6LP9 - chains C and D of the 4 polymer chains in the assembly; structure by X-ray diffraction, 1.80 A resolution.

[Chain C (and D)]
Molecule: nsp1 protein
Source organism: Feline infectious peritonitis virus
Notes: chain D of this document is another copy of the same molecule, construct and numbering; everything in this record applies to it too
UniProt: V9PIT5 (V9PIT5_9ALPC); residue numbers follow UniProt; this construct covers 1-110
Amino-acid sequence (117 residues; each row starts with the number of its first residue; numbers below 1 keep their minus sign (Met-6 is residue -6)):
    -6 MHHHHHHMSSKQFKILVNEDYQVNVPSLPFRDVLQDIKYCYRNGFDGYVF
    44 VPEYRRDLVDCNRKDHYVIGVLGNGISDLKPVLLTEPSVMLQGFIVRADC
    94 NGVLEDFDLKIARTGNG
Disordered / not traced: -6 to 1, 106-110
Construct notes: expression tag (-6 to 0); conflict Val26 (Ala in V9PIT5), Asp29 (Glu in V9PIT5), Asp92 (Asn in V9PIT5), Ile104 (Phe in V9PIT5)

[Chain C / chain D interface]
Pairs across the interface (28; chain C residue first):
  Ser3(C) with Gln5(D), hydrogen bond
  Gln5(C) with Ser3(D); Ile69(D); Asp101(D), hydrogen bond
  Phe43(C) with Asn67(D)
  Pro45(C) with Asn67(D)
  Tyr47(C) with Asn67(D), hydrogen bond; Val82(D); Met83(D), hydrogen bond
  Asn67(C) with Phe43(D); Pro45(D); Tyr47(D), hydrogen bond; Glu98(D)
  Gly68(C) with Asp99(D); Phe100(D)
  Ile69(C) with Gln5(D); Asp99(D), hydrogen bond (backbone-backbone); Phe100(D); Asp101(D)
  Val82(C) with Tyr47(D)
  Met83(C) with Tyr47(D)
  Gln85(C) with Gln85(D), hydrogen bond
  Glu98(C) with Asn67(D)
  Asp99(C) with Gly68(D); Ile69(D), hydrogen bond (backbone-backbone)
  Phe100(C) with Gly68(D)
  Asp101(C) with Gln5(D), hydrogen bond; Asp101(D)
Also at the interface, not in a pair above, chain C (17 interface residues in all): Val10, Glu12
Also at the interface, not in a pair above, chain D (17 interface residues in all): Val10, Glu12

[Overview]
Chain C and chain D each contribute 17 residues to their interface; the contacts include 9 hydrogen bonds.
Polar pairs include Ser3(C)-Gln5(D), Gln5(C)-Asp101(D) and Tyr47(C)-Asn67(D).
Chain C and chain D are both nsp1 protein (Feline infectious peritonitis virus); the structure, the protein of
cat virus, was determined by X-ray diffraction together with 6LPA from the same study.
